7CVQ - chains A and B of the 4 polymer chains in the assembly; structure by X-ray diffraction, 3.30 A resolution.

Chain A:
Molecule: Chimera of Nuclear transcription factor Y subunit C-3 and Zinc finger protein CONSTANS
Organism: Arabidopsis thaliana
UniProtKB: chimeric construct of Q9ZVL3, Q39057: residues 55-148 from Q9ZVL3 (NFYC3_ARATH) positions 55-148 (same numbers); residues 290-357 from Q39057 positions 290-357 (same numbers)
Sequence (174 residues; row label = number of the first residue in the row; note: 129 numbers in that range are skipped by the numbering (no residue carries them; nothing is unmodelled there)):
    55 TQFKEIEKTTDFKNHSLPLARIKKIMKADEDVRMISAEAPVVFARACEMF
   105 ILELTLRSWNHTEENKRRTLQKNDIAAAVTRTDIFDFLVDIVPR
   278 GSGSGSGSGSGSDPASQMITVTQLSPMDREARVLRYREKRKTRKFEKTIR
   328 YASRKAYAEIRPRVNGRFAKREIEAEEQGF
Not modelled in the structure: 55-65, 278-303, 346-357
Construct notes: linker (278-289)

Chain B:
Molecule: Nuclear transcription factor Y subunit B-2
Organism: Arabidopsis thaliana
UniProtKB: Q9FGJ3 (NFYB2_ARATH); residues 24-120 here = UniProt positions 24-120
Sequence (97 residues; row label = number of the first residue in the row):
    24 SPREQDRFLPIANVSRIMKKALPANAKISKDAKETMQECVSEFISFVTGE
    74 ASDKCQKEKRKTINGDDLLWAMTTLGFEDYVEPLKVYLQRFREIEGE
Not modelled in the structure: 24-28, 114-120
UniProt features mapped onto this chain:
  - DNA-binding region: L32 to S38
  - region: M59 to V70 (Subunit association domain (SAD))

Interface between chain A and chain B:
Pairs across the interface (90; chain A residue first):
  K67(A) with R113(B)
  H69(A) with Y110(B)
  S70(A) with N36(B), hydrogen bond (backbone-side chain)
  L71(A) with L32(B), hydrophobic
  P72(A) with P33(B), hydrophobic
  R75(A) with F31(B), hydrogen bond (side chain-backbone); L32(B); P33(B)
  I79(A) with S64(B); I67(B), hydrophobic; S68(B)
  M80(A) with T71(B)
  D83(A) with G72(B)
  D85(A) with S75(B), hydrogen bond (backbone-side chain); Q79(B)
  V86(A) with T71(B)
  R87(A) with K84(B)
  M88(A) with K84(B), hydrogen bond (backbone-backbone); T85(B); I86(B), hydrogen bond (backbone-backbone)
  S90(A) with I86(B), hydrogen bond (backbone-backbone)
  E92(A) with G88(B), hydrogen bond (side chain-backbone); R113(B)
  A93(A) with L91(B)
  V95(A) with Y110(B)
  V96(A) with L111(B), hydrophobic
  F97(A) with V70(B), hydrophobic; T71(B); L91(B), hydrophobic
  R99(A) with P106(B); L107(B); Y110(B)
  C101(A) with F66(B), hydrophobic; I67(B), hydrophobic
  E102(A) with I40(B)
  M103(A) with Y103(B), hydrogen bond (backbone-side chain)
  F104(A) with C62(B); V63(B), hydrophobic; Y103(B)
  I105(A) with V37(B), hydrophobic; I40(B), hydrophobic; M41(B), hydrophobic; M59(B); V63(B), hydrophobic
  L106(A) with I40(B); A44(B), hydrophobic
  E107(A) with Y103(B), hydrogen bond
  L108(A) with M59(B), hydrophobic
  T109(A) with L45(B); M59(B)
  L110(A) with A44(B), hydrophobic
  W113(A) with L45(B), hydrophobic; A49(B), hydrophobic
  R122(A) with N48(B), hydrogen bond; A49(B); K50(B), hydrogen bond (backbone-backbone)
  T123(A) with K50(B); S52(B)
  L124(A) with M41(B), hydrophobic; K50(B), hydrogen bond (backbone-backbone); I51(B); S52(B), hydrogen bond (backbone-backbone); A55(B)
  Q125(A) with S52(B); A55(B)
  K126(A) with D54(B); T58(B)
  I129(A) with A55(B)
  I138(A) with G99(B); F100(B)
  F141(A) with F66(B), hydrophobic
  L142(A) with C62(B), hydrophobic
  I145(A) with E61(B); E65(B)
  R306(A) with L98(B), hydrogen bond (side chain-backbone)
  R309(A) with E73(B), salt bridge; T97(B)
  V310(A) with F69(B), hydrophobic
  R312(A) with G72(B), hydrogen bond (side chain-backbone); E73(B), salt bridge; D76(B), salt bridge
  Y313(A) with E65(B), hydrogen bond; F69(B), hydrophobic
  K316(A) with G72(B); D76(B), salt bridge
  R317(A) with E65(B), salt bridge
  R320(A) with E65(B), salt bridge; S68(B)
  F322(A) with D29(B); R30(B)
Also at the interface, not in a pair above, chain A (55 interface residues in all): I76, I89, A91, A100, V146
Also at the interface, not in a pair above, chain B (56 interface residues in all): P46, N87, L92, M95, Q112

In short:
The interface between chain A and chain B involves 55 residues on one side and 56 on the other, with 16
hydrogen bonds and 6 salt bridges. Among the polar pairs are R309(A)-E73(B), R312(A)-E73(B) and
R312(A)-D76(B).
Chain A is Chimera of Nuclear transcription factor Y subunit C-3 and Zinc finger protein CONSTANS and chain B
is Nuclear transcription factor Y subunit B-2, both from Arabidopsis thaliana; the structure, crystal
structure of Arabidopsis CO CCT domain in complex with NF-YB2/YC3 and FT CORE1 DNA, was determined by X-ray
diffraction, deposited together with 7CVO.
